PDB entry 8TGO | X-ray diffraction, 5.75 A resolution (low resolution: residue-level contacts below are approximate; hydrogen-bond / salt-bridge calls are withheld) | chains R and e of the 15 polymer chains in the assembly

# Chain R (and e)
Name: Envelope glycoprotein gp120
Organism: Human immunodeficiency virus 1
Notes: chain e of this document is another copy of the same molecule, construct and numbering; everything in this record applies to it too
UniProtKB: Q2N0S6 (Q2N0S6_9HIV1); the construct lacks a stretch of the UniProt sequence and is renumbered around it, so the offset changes along the chain: 31-141 = UniProt 30-140; 150-185 = UniProt 141-176; 188-309 = UniProt 187-308; 312-321 = UniProt 309-318; 2 more segments
Sequence (490 residues; row label = number of the first residue in the row; note: 13 numbers in that range are skipped by the numbering (no residue carries them; nothing is unmodelled there); a row labelled like 185A-185J holds insertion residues (185A, then the next letters in order)):
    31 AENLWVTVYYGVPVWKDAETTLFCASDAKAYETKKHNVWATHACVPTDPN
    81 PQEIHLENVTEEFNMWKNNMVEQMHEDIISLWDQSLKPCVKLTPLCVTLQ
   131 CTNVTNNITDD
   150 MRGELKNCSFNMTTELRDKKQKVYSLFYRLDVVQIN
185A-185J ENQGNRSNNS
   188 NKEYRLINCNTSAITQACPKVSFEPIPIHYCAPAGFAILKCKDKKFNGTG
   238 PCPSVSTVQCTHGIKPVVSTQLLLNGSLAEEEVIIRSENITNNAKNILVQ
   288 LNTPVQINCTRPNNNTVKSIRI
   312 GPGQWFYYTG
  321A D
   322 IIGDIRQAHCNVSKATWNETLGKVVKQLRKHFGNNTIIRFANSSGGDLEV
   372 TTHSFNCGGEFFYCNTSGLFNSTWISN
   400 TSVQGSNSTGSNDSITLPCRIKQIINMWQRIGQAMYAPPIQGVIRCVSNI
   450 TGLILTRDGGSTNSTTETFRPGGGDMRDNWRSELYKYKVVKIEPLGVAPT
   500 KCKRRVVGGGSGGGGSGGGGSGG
Not modelled in the structure: 31, 61-64, 185A-185J, 400-411, 459-464, 505-522
Disulfide bonds: Cys-54/Cys-74, Cys-119/Cys-205, Cys-126/Cys-196, Cys-131/Cys-157, Cys-218/Cys-247, Cys-228/Cys-239, Cys-296/Cys-331, Cys-378/Cys-445, Cys-385/Cys-418
Glycans and other covalent adducts: glycan linked to Asn-88, Asn-332; N-acetylglucosamine (NAG) linked to Asn-133, Asn-156, Asn-160, Asn-197, Asn-234, Asn-262, Asn-276, Asn-295, Asn-301, Asn-355, Asn-386, Asn-392, Asn-448
Construct notes: conflict Lys-64 (Glu63 in Q2N0S6), Glu-106 (Thr105 in Q2N0S6), Ile-271 (Met270 in Q2N0S6), Leu-288 (Phe287 in Q2N0S6), Val-304 (Arg303 in Q2N0S6), Trp-316 (Ala313 in Q2N0S6), Tyr-319 (Ala316 in Q2N0S6), Asn-332 (Thr330 in Q2N0S6), Lys-500 (Arg497 in Q2N0S6), Cys-501 (Ala498 in Q2N0S6); expression tag (508-522)

# How chain R and chain e interact
Contacting residue pairs (8; chain R residue first):
  Leu-165(R) / Cys-126(e)
  Leu-165(R) / Val-127(e)
  Leu-165(R) / Thr-128(e)
  Arg-166(R) / Cys-126(e)
  Asp-167(R) / Thr-128(e)
  Arg-308(R) / Asn-197(e)
  Pro-313(R) / Thr-123(e)
  Pro-313(R) / Ser-199(e)
Also at the interface, not in a pair above, chain R (7 interface residues in all): Glu-164, Trp-316
Also at the interface, not in a pair above, chain e (11 interface residues in all): Pro-124, Thr-162, Arg-166, Cys-196, Ala-200

# Summary
7 residues of chain R and 11 residues of chain e are in contact. Covalently linked N-acetylglucosamine: at
Asn-133(R), Asn-156(R), Asn-160(R), Asn-197(R), Asn-234(R) and Asn-262(R) and 7 more.
Chain R and chain e are both Envelope glycoprotein gp120 (Human immunodeficiency virus 1); the structure,
Crystal structure of the BG505 triple tandem trimer gp140 HIV-1 Env in complex with PGT124 and ..., was
determined by X-ray diffraction.
